Entry 8EP1 (electron microscopy, 5.40 A resolution (low resolution: residue-level contacts below are approximate; hydrogen-bond / salt-bridge calls are withheld)); this record covers chains A and E of the 8 polymer chains in the assembly.

Chain A:
Molecule: Potassium voltage-gated channel subfamily H member 1
From: Rattus norvegicus
Reference sequence: Q63472 (KCNH1_RAT); residue numbers follow UniProt; this construct covers 10-722
Chain sequence (713 residues; row label = number of the first residue in the row):
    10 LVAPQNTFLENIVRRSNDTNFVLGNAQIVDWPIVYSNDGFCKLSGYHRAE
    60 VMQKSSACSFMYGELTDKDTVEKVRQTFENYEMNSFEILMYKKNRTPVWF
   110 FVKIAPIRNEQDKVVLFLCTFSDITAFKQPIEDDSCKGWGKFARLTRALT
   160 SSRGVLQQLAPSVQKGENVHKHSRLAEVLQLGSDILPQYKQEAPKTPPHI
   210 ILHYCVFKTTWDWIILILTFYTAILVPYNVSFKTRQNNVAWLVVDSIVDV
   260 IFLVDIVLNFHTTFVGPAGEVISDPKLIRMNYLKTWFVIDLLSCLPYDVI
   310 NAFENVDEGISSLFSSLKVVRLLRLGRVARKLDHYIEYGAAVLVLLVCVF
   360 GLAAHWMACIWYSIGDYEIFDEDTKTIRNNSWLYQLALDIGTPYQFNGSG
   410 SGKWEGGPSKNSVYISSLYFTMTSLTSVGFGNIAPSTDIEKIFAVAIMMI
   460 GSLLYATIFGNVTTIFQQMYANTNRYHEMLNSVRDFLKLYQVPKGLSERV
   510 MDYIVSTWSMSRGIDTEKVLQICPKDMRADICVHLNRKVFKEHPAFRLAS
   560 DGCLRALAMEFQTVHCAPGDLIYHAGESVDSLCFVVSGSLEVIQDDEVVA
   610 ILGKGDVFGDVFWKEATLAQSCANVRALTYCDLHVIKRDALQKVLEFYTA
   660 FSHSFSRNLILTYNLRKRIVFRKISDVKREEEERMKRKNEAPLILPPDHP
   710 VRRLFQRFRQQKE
Disordered / not traced: 407-411, 697-703
UniProt features mapped onto this chain:
  - region: Phe151 to Arg162 (Required for phosphatidylinositol bisphosphate binding), Tyr672 to Leu674 (Interaction with cyclic nucleotide-binding pocket)
  - motif: Ser436 to Asn441 (Selectivity filter)
  - glycosylation (N-linked (GlcNAc...) asparagine): Asn388, Asn406

Chain E:
Molecule: Calmodulin-1
From: Homo sapiens
Reference sequence: P0DP23 (CALM1_HUMAN); residues 6-147 here correspond to UniProt positions 7-148 (UniProt number = residue number + 1)
Chain sequence (142 residues; each row starts with the number of its first residue):
     6 EEQIAEFKEAFSLFDKDGDGTITTKELGTVMRSLGQNPTEAELQDMINEV
    56 DADGNGTIDFPEFLTMMARKMKDTDSEEEIREAFRVFDKDGNGYISAAEL
   106 RHVMTNLGEKLTDEEVDEMIREADIDGDGQVNYEEFVQMMTA
UniProt features mapped onto this chain:
  - binding site (Ca(2+)): Asp20, Asp22, Asp24, Thr26, Glu31, Asp56, Asp58, Asn60, Thr62, Glu67, Asp93, Asp95, Asn97, Tyr99, Glu104, Asp129, Asp131, Asp133, Gln135, Glu140
  - modified residue: Lys21 (N6-acetyllysine), Thr44 (Phosphothreonine), Ser81 (Phosphoserine), Lys94 (N6-acetyllysine), Tyr99 (Phosphotyrosine), Ser101 (Phosphoserine), Thr110 (Phosphothreonine), Lys115 (N6,N6,N6-trimethyllysine), Tyr138 (Phosphotyrosine)
  - cross-link: Lys21 (Glycyl lysine isopeptide (Lys-Gly) (interchain with G-Cter in SUMO2))

How chain A and chain E interact:
Pairs across the interface - 12 pairs, chain A then chain E:
  Phe136(A) with Leu39(E)
  Cys145(A) with Met71(E); Lys75(E)
  Trp148(A) with Leu48(E); Phe68(E)
  Arg153(A) with Lys75(E)
  Ala169(A) with Ser38(E)
  Pro170(A) with Thr34(E)
  Val172(A) with Thr34(E); Ser38(E)
  Gln173(A) with Arg37(E)
  Lys174(A) with Arg37(E)
Also at the interface, not in a pair above, chain A (10 interface residues in all): Gly175
Also at the interface, not in a pair above, chain E (10 interface residues in all): Val35, Arg74

In short:
The chain A/chain E interface involves 10 residues from each chain. UniProt lists 20 Ca2+-binding residues on
chain E.
Chain A is Potassium voltage-gated channel subfamily H member 1 (Rattus norvegicus) and chain E is
Calmodulin-1 (Homo sapiens); the structure, Eag Kv channel with voltage sensor in the down conformation, was
determined by electron microscopy (same publication as 8EOW and 8EP0).
